PDB entry 8C5V | electron microscopy, 12.00 A resolution (very low resolution: no residue pairs are listed; an interface is given only as per-side residue counts) | chains K and N of the 20 polymer chains in the assembly

# Chain K (and N)
Name: Methyl-accepting chemotaxis protein I
Organism: Escherichia coli
Notes: chain N of this document is another copy of the same molecule, construct and numbering; everything in this record applies to it too
UniProtKB: P02942 (MCP1_ECOLI); residues 1-516 here = UniProt positions 1-516
Amino-acid sequence (516 residues; row label = number of the first residue in the row):
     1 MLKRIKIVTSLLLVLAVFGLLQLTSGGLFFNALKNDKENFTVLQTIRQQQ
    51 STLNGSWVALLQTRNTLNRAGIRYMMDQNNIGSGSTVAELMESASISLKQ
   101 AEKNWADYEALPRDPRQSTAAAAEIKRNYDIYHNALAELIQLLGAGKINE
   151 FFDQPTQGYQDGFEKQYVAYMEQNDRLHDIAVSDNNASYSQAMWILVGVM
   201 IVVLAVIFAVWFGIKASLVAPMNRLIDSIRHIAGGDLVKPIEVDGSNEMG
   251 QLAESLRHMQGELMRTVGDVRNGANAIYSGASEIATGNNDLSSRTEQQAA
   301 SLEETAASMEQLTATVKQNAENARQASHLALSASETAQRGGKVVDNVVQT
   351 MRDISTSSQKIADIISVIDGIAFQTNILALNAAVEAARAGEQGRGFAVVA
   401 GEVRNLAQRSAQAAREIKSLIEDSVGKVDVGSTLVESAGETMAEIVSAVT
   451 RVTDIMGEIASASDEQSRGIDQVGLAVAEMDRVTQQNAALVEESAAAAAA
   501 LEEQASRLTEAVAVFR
Curated features (UniProtKB/Swiss-Prot):
  - region: R64 to R73 (The 3 Arg may form a positively charged pocket, which binds the alpha-carboxyl group of the attractant AA)
  - modified residue: Q297 (Glutamate methyl ester (Gln)), E304 (Glutamate methyl ester (Glu)), Q311 (Glutamate methyl ester (Gln)), E493 (Glutamate methyl ester (Glu)), E502 (Glutamate methyl ester (Glu))

# How chain K and chain N interact
At this resolution (12 A) residue pairs are not listed: 7 residues of chain K and 8 of chain N lie at the interface.

# In short
7 residues of chain K and 8 residues of chain N are in contact.
Both chains are Methyl-accepting chemotaxis protein I (Escherichia coli). Entry 8C5V (Chemotaxis core
signalling unit from E protein lysed E. coli cells) was determined by electron microscopy.
